Entry 4Y83 (X-ray diffraction, 2.89 A resolution); this record covers chain A.

Chain A:
Molecule: Mitogen-activated protein kinase kinase kinase 8
Organism: Homo sapiens
Notes: EC 2.7.11.25
UniProtKB: P41279 (M3K8_HUMAN); residues 66-395 here = UniProt positions 66-395
Amino-acid sequence (332 residues; each row starts with the number of its first residue):
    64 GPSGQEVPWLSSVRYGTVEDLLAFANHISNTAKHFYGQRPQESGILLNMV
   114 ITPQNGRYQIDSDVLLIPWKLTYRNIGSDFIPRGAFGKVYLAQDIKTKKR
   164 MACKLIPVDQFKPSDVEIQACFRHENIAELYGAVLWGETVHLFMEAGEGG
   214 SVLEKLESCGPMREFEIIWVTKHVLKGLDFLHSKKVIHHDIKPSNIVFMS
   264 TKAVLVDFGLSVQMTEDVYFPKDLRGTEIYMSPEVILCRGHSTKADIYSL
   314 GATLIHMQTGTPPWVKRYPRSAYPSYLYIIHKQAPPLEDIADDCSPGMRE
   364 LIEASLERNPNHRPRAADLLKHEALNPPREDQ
Disordered / not traced: 64-72, 91-101, 332-338, 390-395
Sequence notes: expression tag (64-65)
Ligand contacts: 49B (5-[2-amino-5-(quinolin-3-yl)pyridin-3-yl]-1,3,4-oxadiazole-2(3H)-thione): W132, K133, L134, I144, R146, V152, A165, K167, A191, M207, E208, A209, G210, G213, S214, E217, V260, V269, D270
From the paper describing this entry:
  - binding site for 49B: W132, L134, I144, R146, K167, M207, E208, G210, G213, S214, E217
  - conformationally variable residues (register shift, side-chain flip): I144, P145, R146, D178, D270
  - catalytic residues: K167 (proposed by the authors, not directly observed)
  - post-translational modification sites: T290 (citing earlier work)

In short:
Chain A binds compound 49B. From the paper: the catalytic residue K167; a binding site for 49B at W132, L134
and I144 among others.
Chain A is Mitogen-activated protein kinase kinase kinase 8 (Homo sapiens); the structure, Crystal structure
of COT kinase domain in complex with 5-(2-amino-5-(quinolin-3-yl)pyridin-3-yl)-1,3,4-oxadiazole-2(3H)-thione,
was determined by X-ray diffraction together with 4Y85 from the same study.
